1QZ0 - chains A and C of the 3 polymer chains in the assembly; structure by X-ray diffraction, 1.50 A resolution.

== Chain A ==
Name: Protein-tyrosine phosphatase yopH
Organism: Yersinia pestis
Notes: EC 3.1.3.48; fragment: Catalytic Domain, Residues 164-468
Sequence (306 residues; numbered 163 to 468; the number before each row is that of its first residue):
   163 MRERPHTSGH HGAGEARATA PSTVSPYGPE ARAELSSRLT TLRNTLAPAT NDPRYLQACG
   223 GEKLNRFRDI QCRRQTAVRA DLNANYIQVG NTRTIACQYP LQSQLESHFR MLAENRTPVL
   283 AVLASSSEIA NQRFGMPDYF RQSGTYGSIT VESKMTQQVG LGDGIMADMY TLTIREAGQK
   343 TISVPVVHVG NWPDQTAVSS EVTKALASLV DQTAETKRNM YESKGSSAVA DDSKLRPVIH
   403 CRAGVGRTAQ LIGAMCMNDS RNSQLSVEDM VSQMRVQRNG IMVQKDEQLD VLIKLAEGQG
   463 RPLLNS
Disordered / not traced: 163-186
Sequence notes: initiating methionine (163); engineered mutation Arg235 (Cys in 16082755), Ala392 (Gly in 16082755)
What the authors report for this chain:
  - binding site for Asp-ala-asp-glu-fty-leu-NH2 (chain C): Arg230, Asp231, Gln357, Arg404 to Arg409, Ile443, Gln446
  - catalytic residues: Cys403
  - conformationally variable residues (helix shift, loop rearrangement, side-chain flip): Arg205, Arg230, Ala286 to Gly297, His350 to Val360, Gln446
  - catalytic residues: Asp356 (citing earlier work)
  - contacts within the chain: Arg205-Gln446 (hydrogen bond), Arg295-Lys386 (backbone contact), Arg295-Gly387 (backbone contact)
  - binding site for Asp-ala-asp-glu-fty-leu-NH2: Arg278, Arg295, Thr335, Arg337, Lys342, Thr343, Ile344, Met382, Tyr383, Lys386, Ser388, Ser389

== Chain C ==
Name: Asp-ala-asp-glu-fty-leu-NH2
Sequence (7 residues; numbered 501 to 507; the number before each row is that of its first residue):
   501 DADEYLX
Disordered / not traced: 501-502
Modified / non-standard residues: Tyr505 (deoxy-difluoromethelene-phosphotyrosine; FTY); NH2 (amino group) at position 507

== How chain A and chain C interact ==
Contacting residue pairs (22; chain A residue first):
  Phe229(A) - Asp503(C)
  Phe229(A) - Glu504(C)
  Phe229(A) - Tyr505(C)
  Arg230(A) - Asp503(C)  salt bridge
  Arg230(A) - Glu504(C)  salt bridge
  Asp231(A) - Asp503(C)
  Asp231(A) - Glu504(C)
  Asp231(A) - Tyr505(C)  hydrogen bond (side chain-backbone)
  Asp231(A) - Leu506(C)  hydrogen bond (side chain-backbone)
  Ile232(A) - Tyr505(C)
  Asp356(A) - Tyr505(C)
  Gln357(A) - Tyr505(C)
  Cys403(A) - Tyr505(C)
  Arg404(A) - Tyr505(C)
  Ala405(A) - Tyr505(C)
  Gly406(A) - Tyr505(C)
  Val407(A) - Tyr505(C)
  Gly408(A) - Tyr505(C)
  Arg409(A) - Tyr505(C)
  Ile443(A) - Leu506(C)  hydrophobic
  Gln446(A) - Tyr505(C)
  Gln446(A) - Leu506(C)
Also at the interface, not in a pair above, chain A (16 interface residues in all): Arg228
From the paper, about this interface:
  - pairs named by the authors: Asp503(C)-Arg230(A), Glu504(C)-Arg230(A)

== Overview ==
16 residues of chain A face 4 of chain C across their interface; the contacts include 2 hydrogen bonds and 2
salt bridges. Polar contacts include Arg230(A)-Asp503(C), Arg230(A)-Glu504(C) and Asp231(A)-Tyr505(C). The
authors report contacts between Asp503(C) and Arg230(A) and Glu504(C) and Arg230(A). From the paper: catalytic
residues Cys403(A) and Asp356(A); a binding site for Asp-ala-asp-glu-fty-leu-NH2 at Arg278(A), Arg295(A) and
Thr335(A) among others.
Here chain A is Protein-tyrosine phosphatase yopH (Yersinia pestis) and chain C is
Asp-ala-asp-glu-fty-leu-NH2. Entry 1QZ0 (Crystal Structure of the Yersinia Pestis Phosphatase YopH in Complex
with a Phosphotyrosyl Mimetic-Containing Hexapeptide) was determined by X-ray diffraction.
